Entry 8VD2 (X-ray diffraction, 2.90 A resolution); this record covers chains B and E of the 5 polymer chains in the assembly.

== Chain B ==
Molecule: MHC class II HLA-DQ-beta-1
Source organism: Homo sapiens
Reference sequence: O19707 (O19707_HUMAN); residues 1-192 here = UniProt positions 1-192
Sequence (192 residues; row label = number of the first residue in the row):
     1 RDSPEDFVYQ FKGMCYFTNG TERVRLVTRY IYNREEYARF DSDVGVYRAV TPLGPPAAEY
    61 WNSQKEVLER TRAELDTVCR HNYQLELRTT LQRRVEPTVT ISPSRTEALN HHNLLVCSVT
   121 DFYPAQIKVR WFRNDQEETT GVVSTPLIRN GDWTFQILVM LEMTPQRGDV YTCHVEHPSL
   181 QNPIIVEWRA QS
Not modelled in the structure: 1-2, 106-112, 166-168, 190-192
Cystine bridges: Cys15-Cys79, Cys117-Cys173

== Chain E ==
Molecule: T-CELL-RECEPTOR, TCR ET650-4 beta
Source organism: Homo sapiens
Sequence (240 residues; row label = number of the first residue in the row; note: 24 numbers in that range are skipped by the numbering (no residue carries them; nothing is unmodelled there)):
     3 GVTQTPRYLI KTRGQQVTLS CSPISGH
    37 RSVSWYQQTP GQGLQFLFEY FS
    63 ETQRNKGNFP
    74 GRFSGRQF
    83 SNSRSEMNVS TLELGDSALY LCASSLRRGD TIYFGEGSWL TVVEDLNKVF PPEVAVFEPS
   143 EAEISHTQKA TLVCLATGFF PDHVELSWWV NGKEVHSGVC TDPQPLKEQP ALNDSRYALS
   203 SRLRVSATFW QNPRNHFRCQ VQF
   237 YGLSENDEWT QDRAKPVTQI VSAEAWGRAD
Not modelled in the structure: 266
Cystine bridges: Cys23-Cys104, Cys156-Cys221

== Interface between chain B and chain E ==
Residue-residue contacts (6; chain B residue first):
  Gln64(B) - Leu108(E)
  Glu66(B) - Asp112(E)
  Glu66(B) - Thr113(E)  hydrogen bond
  Val67(B) - Arg109(E)
  Arg70(B) - Gly111(E)  hydrogen bond (side chain-backbone)
  Arg70(B) - Asp112(E)  salt bridge

== Overview ==
4 residues of chain B face 5 of chain E across their interface; the contacts include 2 hydrogen bonds and 1
salt bridge. Polar contacts include Arg70(B)-Asp112(E), Glu66(B)-Thr113(E) and Arg70(B)-Gly111(E).
Here chain B is MHC class II HLA-DQ-beta-1 and chain E is T-CELL-RECEPTOR, TCR ET650-4 beta, both from Homo
sapiens. Entry 8VD2 (Human TCR ET650-4 in complex with DQ8-InsC8-15-IAPP1) was determined by X-ray diffraction
together with 8VCX, 8VCY, 8VD0, 8VDD and 8VDU from the same study.
